PDB entry 1IGF | X-ray diffraction, 2.80 A resolution | chains L and M of the 4 polymer chains in the assembly

Chain L (and M):
Molecule: IGG1-kappa B13I2 fab (light chain)
From: Mus musculus
Notes: antibody fragment or engineered binder; chain M of this document is another copy of the same molecule, construct and numbering; everything in this record applies to it too
Chain sequence (219 residues; each row starts with the number of its first residue; a row labelled like 27A-27E holds insertion residues (27A, then the next letters in order)):
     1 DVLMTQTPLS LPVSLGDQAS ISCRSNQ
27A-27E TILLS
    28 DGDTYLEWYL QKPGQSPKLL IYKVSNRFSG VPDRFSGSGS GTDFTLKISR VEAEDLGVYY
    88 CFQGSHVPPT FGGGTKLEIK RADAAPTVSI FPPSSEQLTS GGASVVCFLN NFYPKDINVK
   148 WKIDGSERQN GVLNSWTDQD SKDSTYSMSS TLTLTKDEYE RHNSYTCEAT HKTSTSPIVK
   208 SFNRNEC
Disulfide bonds: Cys23-Cys88, Cys134-Cys194
Covalently attached groups: N-acetylglucosamine (NAG) linked to Asn26
Differences from the reference sequence: conflict Asn26 (Ser in PC4203), Thr27A (Ser28 in PC4203), Leu27C (Val30 in PC4203), Leu27D (His31 in PC4203), Ser27E (Thr32 in PC4203), Asp28 (Asn33 in PC4203), Asp30 (Asn35 in PC4203), Pro96 (Arg101 in PC4203)

Chain L / chain M interface:
Pairs across the interface - 6 pairs, chain L then chain M:
  Lys149(L) - Ser127(M)  hydrogen bond
  Asp151(L) - Gly128(M)
  Gly152(L) - Ser127(M)
  Gly152(L) - Gly128(M)  hydrogen bond (backbone-backbone)
  Thr193(L) - Ser127(M)  hydrogen bond (side chain-backbone)
  Pro204(L) - Glu123(M)
Interface residues without a listed pair, chain L (11 interface residues in all): Ser191, Glu195, Ser203, Val206, Ser208, Asn210
Interface residues without a listed pair, chain M (7 interface residues in all): Thr126, Gly129, Thr182, Asp184

In short:
11 residues of chain L face 7 of chain M across their interface, with 3 hydrogen bonds. Polar contacts include
Lys149(L)-Ser127(M), Thr193(L)-Ser127(M) and Gly152(L)-Gly128(M). N-acetylglucosamine is covalently linked to
Asn26(L).
Both chains are IGG1-kappa B13I2 fab (light chain) (Mus musculus). Entry 1IGF (Crystal structures of an
antibody to a peptide and its complex with peptide antigen at 2.8 ...) was determined by X-ray diffraction
together with 2IGF from the same study.
